3MUD - chains A and D of the 4 polymer chains in the assembly; structure by X-ray diffraction, 2.20 A resolution.

[Chain A]
Molecule: DNA repair protein XRCC4, Tropomyosin alpha-1 chain
Source organism: Homo sapiens
UniProt: chimeric construct of Q13426, P04268: residues 2-249 from Q13426 (XRCC4_HUMAN), isoform Q13426-2 positions 2-137 (offset varies); residues 250-284 from P04268 positions 250-284 (same numbers)
Sequence (175 residues; each row starts with the number of its first residue; note: 113 numbers in that range are skipped by the numbering (no residue carries them; nothing is unmodelled there); numbers below 1 keep their minus sign (Gly-3 is residue -3)):
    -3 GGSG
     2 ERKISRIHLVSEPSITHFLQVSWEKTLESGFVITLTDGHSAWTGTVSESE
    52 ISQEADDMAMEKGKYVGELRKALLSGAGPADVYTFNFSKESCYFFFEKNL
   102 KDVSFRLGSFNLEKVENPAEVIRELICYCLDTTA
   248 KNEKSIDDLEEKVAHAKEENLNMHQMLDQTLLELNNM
Unresolved in the structure: -3 to -2
Sequence notes: expression tag (-3 to 0); engineered mutation Thr134 (Ile in Q13426); conflict Lys248 (Glu136 in Q13426)
Curated features (UniProtKB/Swiss-Prot):
  - modified residue: Ser53 (Phosphoserine)

[Chain D]
Molecule: Tropomyosin alpha-1 chain, Microtubule-associated protein RP/EB family member 1
Source organism: Homo sapiens
UniProt: chimeric construct of P09493, Q15691: residues 1-29 from P09493 (TPM1_HUMAN), isoform P09493-3 positions 1-29 (same numbers); residues 215-257 from Q15691 positions 215-257 (same numbers)
Sequence (75 residues; numbered -2 to 257; 185 numbers in that range are skipped by the numbering (no residue carries them; nothing is unmodelled there); the number before each row is that of its first residue; numbers below 1 keep their minus sign (Gly-2 is residue -2)):
    -2 GASMDAIKKKMQMLKLDKENALDRAEQAEADK
   215 DFYFGKLRNIELICQENEGENDPVLQRIVDILYATDEGFVIPD
Unresolved in the structure: 231-257
Sequence notes: expression tag (-2 to 0)
Curated features (UniProtKB/Swiss-Prot):
  - region: Lys220 to Ile242 (APC-binding), Glu232 to Ile255 (Interaction with SKA1)
  - modified residue: Met1 (N-acetylmethionine), Lys220 (N6-acetyllysine)

[Interface between chain A and chain D]
Residue-residue contacts (10; chain A residue first):
  Met270(A) - Met1(D)  hydrophobic
  Met273(A) - Met1(D)  hydrophobic
  Met273(A) - Ile4(D)  hydrophobic
  Met273(A) - Lys5(D)
  Thr277(A) - Met8(D)
  Glu280(A) - Met8(D)
  Leu281(A) - Met8(D)  hydrophobic
  Met284(A) - Met8(D)  hydrophobic
  Met284(A) - Lys12(D)
  Met284(A) - Lys15(D)  hydrogen bond (backbone-side chain)
Also at the interface, not in a pair above, chain A (7 interface residues in all): Asn269
Interface features reported in the paper:
  - residue pairs: Met284(A)-Lys12(D)

[Summary]
Chain A and chain D form an interface of 7 and 6 residues respectively; the contacts include 1 hydrogen bond.
Its one hydrogen-bonded contact is Met284(A)-Lys15(D). The paper describes a contact between Met284(A) and
Lys12(D).
Here chain A is DNA repair protein XRCC4, Tropomyosin alpha-1 chain and chain D is Tropomyosin alpha-1 chain,
Microtubule-associated protein RP/EB family member 1, both from Homo sapiens. Entry 3MUD (Structure of the
Tropomyosin Overlap Complex from Chicken Smooth Muscle) was determined by X-ray diffraction (same publication
as 3MTU).
